3CQ6 - chains A and C; structure by X-ray diffraction, 2.10 A resolution.

[Chain A (and C)]
Protein: Histidinol-phosphate aminotransferase
Source organism: Corynebacterium glutamicum
Notes: EC 2.6.1.9; chain C of this document is another copy of the same molecule, construct and numbering; everything in this record applies to it too
Reference sequence: Q9KJU4 (HIS8_CORGL); residue numbers follow UniProt; this construct covers 1-366
Chain sequence (369 residues; row label = number of the first residue in the row; numbers below 1 keep their minus sign (Gly-2 is residue -2)):
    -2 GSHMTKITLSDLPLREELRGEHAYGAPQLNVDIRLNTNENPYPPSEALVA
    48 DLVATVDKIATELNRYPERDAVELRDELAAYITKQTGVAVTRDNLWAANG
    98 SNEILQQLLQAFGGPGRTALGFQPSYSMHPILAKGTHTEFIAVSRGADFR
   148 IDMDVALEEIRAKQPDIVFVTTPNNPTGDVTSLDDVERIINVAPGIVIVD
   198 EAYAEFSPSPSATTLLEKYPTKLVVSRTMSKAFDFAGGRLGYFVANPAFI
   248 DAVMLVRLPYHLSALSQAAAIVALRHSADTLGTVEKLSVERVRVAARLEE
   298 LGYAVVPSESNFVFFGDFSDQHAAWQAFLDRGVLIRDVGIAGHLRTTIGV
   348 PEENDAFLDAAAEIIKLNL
Disordered / not traced: -2 to 2
Sequence notes: expression tag (-2 to 0)
Modified positions: Lys228 ((2S)-2-amino-6-[[3-hydroxy-2-methyl-5-(phosphonooxymethyl)pyridin-4-yl]methylideneamino]hexanoic acid; LLP)
Curated features (UniProtKB/Swiss-Prot):
  - modified residue: Lys228 (N6-(pyridoxal phosphate)lysine)

[Interface between chain A and chain C]
Residue-residue contacts (172; chain A residue first):
  Ile4(A) - Pro217(C)
  Ile4(A) - Thr218(C)
  Ile4(A) - Asn243(C)
  Ile4(A) - Ala245(C)  hydrophobic
  Leu6(A) - Ala245(C)
  Leu6(A) - Ala249(C)  hydrophobic
  Asp8(A) - Thr218(C)
  Leu9(A) - Phe109(C)  hydrophobic
  Leu9(A) - Thr218(C)
  Leu9(A) - Ala245(C)
  Leu9(A) - Phe246(C)  hydrophobic
  Pro10(A) - Phe109(C)
  Pro10(A) - Arg114(C)  hydrogen bond (backbone-side chain)
  Pro10(A) - Ile193(C)  hydrophobic
  Leu11(A) - Ala108(C)
  Leu11(A) - Phe109(C)
  Leu11(A) - Arg114(C)
  Leu11(A) - Ala249(C)  hydrophobic
  Arg12(A) - Gln107(C)
  Arg12(A) - Ala108(C)  hydrogen bond (backbone-backbone)
  Arg12(A) - Gly110(C)  hydrogen bond (side chain-backbone)
  Arg12(A) - Gly111(C)
  Arg12(A) - Pro112(C)  hydrogen bond (side chain-backbone)
  Arg12(A) - Arg114(C)
  Leu15(A) - Ala108(C)  hydrophobic
  Leu15(A) - Leu252(C)
  Leu15(A) - Val253(C)  hydrophobic
  Glu18(A) - Leu252(C)
  His19(A) - Leu252(C)
  Ala20(A) - Met251(C)
  Ala20(A) - Leu252(C)
  Tyr21(A) - Arg66(C)
  Tyr21(A) - Arg254(C)  hydrogen bond (backbone-side chain)
  Tyr21(A) - Pro256(C)  hydrophobic
  Gly22(A) - Arg66(C)
  Ala23(A) - Arg66(C)  hydrogen bond (backbone-side chain)
  Gln25(A) - Pro64(C)
  Gln25(A) - Glu65(C)
  Gln25(A) - Arg66(C)
  Arg31(A) - Arg62(C)
  Thr34(A) - Tyr63(C)
  Glu36(A) - Asn61(C)
  Glu36(A) - Arg62(C)  salt bridge
  Glu36(A) - Tyr63(C)  hydrogen bond (side chain-backbone)
  Asn37(A) - Asn61(C)  hydrogen bond (backbone-side chain)
  Pro38(A) - Asn61(C)
  Pro38(A) - Arg62(C)
  Tyr39(A) - Asn61(C)  hydrogen bond (backbone-side chain)
  Pro40(A) - Thr58(C)
  Pro40(A) - Asn61(C)
  Pro41(A) - Ala57(C)
  Pro41(A) - Thr58(C)
  Pro41(A) - Asn61(C)
  Val46(A) - Ala57(C)  hydrophobic
  Leu49(A) - Val53(C)  hydrophobic
  Leu49(A) - Leu60(C)  hydrophobic
  Val50(A) - Val50(C)  hydrophobic
  Val50(A) - Asp54(C)
  Val53(A) - Val50(C)  hydrophobic
  Val53(A) - Val53(C)  hydrophobic
  Asp54(A) - Val50(C)
  Ala57(A) - Pro41(C)
  Ala57(A) - Val46(C)  hydrophobic
  Ala57(A) - Leu49(C)  hydrophobic
  Thr58(A) - Pro40(C)
  Thr58(A) - Pro41(C)
  Leu60(A) - Leu49(C)  hydrophobic
  Leu60(A) - Asp231(C)
  Leu60(A) - Phe232(C)
  Leu60(A) - Ala233(C)  hydrogen bond (backbone-backbone)
  Leu60(A) - Gly234(C)  hydrogen bond (backbone-backbone)
  Asn61(A) - Glu36(C)
  Asn61(A) - Asn37(C)  hydrogen bond (side chain-backbone)
  Asn61(A) - Pro38(C)
  Asn61(A) - Tyr39(C)  hydrogen bond (side chain-backbone)
  Asn61(A) - Pro40(C)
  Asn61(A) - Pro41(C)
  Asn61(A) - Asp231(C)
  Asn61(A) - Ala233(C)
  Arg62(A) - Arg31(C)
  Arg62(A) - Glu36(C)  salt bridge
  Arg62(A) - Ala233(C)
  Arg62(A) - Gly234(C)  hydrogen bond (backbone-backbone)
  Tyr63(A) - Gln25(C)  hydrogen bond (backbone-side chain)
  Tyr63(A) - Thr34(C)
  Tyr63(A) - Glu36(C)  hydrogen bond (backbone-side chain)
  Tyr63(A) - Ser227(C)
  Tyr63(A) - Lys228(C)
  Tyr63(A) - Ala233(C)  hydrophobic
  Tyr63(A) - Arg236(C)
  Pro64(A) - Gln25(C)  hydrogen bond (backbone-side chain)
  Pro64(A) - Arg236(C)
  Glu65(A) - Gln25(C)
  Arg66(A) - Tyr21(C)
  Arg66(A) - Gly22(C)
  Arg66(A) - Ala23(C)  hydrogen bond (side chain-backbone)
  Arg66(A) - Gln25(C)  hydrogen bond (backbone-side chain)
  Asn99(A) - Pro256(C)
  Glu100(A) - Leu255(C)
  Gln103(A) - Gln103(C)
  Gln103(A) - Leu255(C)
  Gln107(A) - Arg12(C)
  Gln107(A) - Gly132(C)
  Ala108(A) - Leu11(C)
  Ala108(A) - Arg12(C)  hydrogen bond (backbone-backbone)
  Ala108(A) - Leu15(C)  hydrophobic
  Phe109(A) - Pro10(C)
  Phe109(A) - Leu11(C)
  Gly110(A) - Arg12(C)  hydrogen bond (backbone-side chain)
  Gly111(A) - Arg12(C)
  Pro112(A) - Arg12(C)  hydrogen bond (backbone-side chain)
  Pro112(A) - His134(C)
  Arg114(A) - Pro10(C)  hydrogen bond (side chain-backbone)
  Arg114(A) - Leu11(C)  hydrogen bond (side chain-backbone)
  Arg114(A) - Arg12(C)
  Met125(A) - Pro256(C)
  Leu129(A) - Leu255(C)  hydrophobic
  Gly132(A) - Gln107(C)
  His134(A) - Pro112(C)
  Gly192(A) - Pro10(C)
  Ile193(A) - Pro10(C)  hydrophobic
  Pro217(A) - Ile4(C)
  Thr218(A) - Ile4(C)
  Thr218(A) - Asp8(C)
  Thr218(A) - Leu9(C)
  Thr218(A) - Pro10(C)
  Ser227(A) - Tyr63(C)
  Lys228(A) - Tyr63(C)
  Asp231(A) - Leu60(C)
  Asp231(A) - Asn61(C)
  Phe232(A) - Leu60(C)
  Ala233(A) - Leu60(C)  hydrogen bond (backbone-backbone)
  Ala233(A) - Asn61(C)
  Ala233(A) - Arg62(C)
  Ala233(A) - Tyr63(C)  hydrophobic
  Ala233(A) - Pro64(C)
  Gly234(A) - Leu60(C)  hydrogen bond (backbone-backbone)
  Gly234(A) - Arg62(C)  hydrogen bond (backbone-backbone)
  Gly234(A) - Ser260(C)
  Gly234(A) - Ala261(C)  hydrogen bond (backbone-backbone)
  Arg236(A) - Tyr63(C)
  Arg236(A) - Pro64(C)
  Arg236(A) - Tyr257(C)  hydrogen bond (side chain-backbone)
  Arg236(A) - Ser260(C)
  Asn243(A) - Ile4(C)
  Ala245(A) - Thr5(C)
  Ala245(A) - Leu6(C)
  Ala245(A) - Leu9(C)  hydrophobic
  Phe246(A) - Leu9(C)
  Ala249(A) - Leu6(C)  hydrophobic
  Met251(A) - Ala20(C)
  Leu252(A) - Leu15(C)
  Leu252(A) - Glu18(C)
  Leu252(A) - His19(C)
  Leu252(A) - Ala20(C)
  Val253(A) - Leu15(C)  hydrophobic
  Arg254(A) - Tyr21(C)  hydrogen bond (side chain-backbone)
  Leu255(A) - Asn99(C)
  Leu255(A) - Glu100(C)
  Leu255(A) - Gln103(C)
  Leu255(A) - Leu129(C)  hydrophobic
  Pro256(A) - Tyr21(C)  hydrophobic
  Pro256(A) - Asn99(C)
  Pro256(A) - Met125(C)
  Tyr257(A) - Gln25(C)
  Tyr257(A) - Arg236(C)  hydrogen bond (backbone-side chain)
  Ser260(A) - Gly234(C)
  Ser260(A) - Arg236(C)
  Ser260(A) - Ser263(C)
  Ala261(A) - Gly234(C)  hydrogen bond (backbone-backbone)
  Leu262(A) - Ala266(C)  hydrophobic
  Ala266(A) - Leu262(C)  hydrophobic
Other interface residues (no listed pair), chain A (83 interface residues in all): Thr5, Asn96, Gly235, Asp248, Ser263, Glu350
Other interface residues (no listed pair), chain C (85 interface residues in all): Glu13, Asp67, Asn96, Gly192, Gly235, Asp248, Glu350

[In short]
83 residues of chain A face 85 of chain C across their interface; the contacts include 32 hydrogen bonds and 2
salt bridges. Polar pairs include Glu36(A)-Arg62(C), Pro10(A)-Arg114(C) and Arg12(A)-Gly110(C).
Chain A and chain C are both Histidinol-phosphate aminotransferase (Corynebacterium glutamicum); the
structure, Histidinol-phosphate aminotransferase from Corynebacterium glutamicum holo-form (PLP covalently
bound ), was determined by X-ray diffraction, deposited together with 3CQ4 and 3CQ5.
